Entry 3G7J (X-ray diffraction, 2.20 A resolution); this record covers chains A and B.

# Chain A (and B)
Name: Glutathione transferase GST1-4
Source organism: Anopheles dirus
Notes: EC 2.5.1.18; chain B of this document is another copy of the same molecule, construct and numbering; everything in this record applies to it too
UniProtKB: Q9GN60 (Q9GN60_9DIPT); residue numbers follow UniProt; this construct covers 1-219
Amino-acid sequence (219 residues; numbered 1 to 219; the number before each row is that of its first residue):
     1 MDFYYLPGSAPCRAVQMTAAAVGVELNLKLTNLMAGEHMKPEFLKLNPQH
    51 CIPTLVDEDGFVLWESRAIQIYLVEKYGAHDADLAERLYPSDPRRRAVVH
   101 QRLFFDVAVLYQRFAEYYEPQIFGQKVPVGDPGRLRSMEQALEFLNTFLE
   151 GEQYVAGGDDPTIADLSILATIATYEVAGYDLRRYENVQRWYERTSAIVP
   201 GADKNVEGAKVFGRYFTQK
Unresolved in the structure: 218-219 (chain B: 217-219)
Sequence notes: engineered mutation Glu119 (Tyr in Q9GN60)
Ligand contacts: S-hexylglutathione (GTX): Leu6, Gly8, Ser9, Pro11, Leu33, His38, Gln49, His50, Cys51, Ile52, Pro53, Glu65, Ser66, Arg67, Val107, Tyr111, Glu119, Ile122, Phe212, Tyr215

# How chain A and chain B interact
Pairs across the interface (61):
  Pro48(A) - Phe144(B)
  Gln49(A) - Phe105(B)
  Gln49(A) - Val109(B)
  Gln49(A) - Phe144(B)
  Gln49(A) - Phe148(B)
  His50(A) - Gln140(B)
  His50(A) - Phe144(B)
  Asp57(A) - Arg94(B)  salt bridge
  Glu58(A) - Arg94(B)  salt bridge
  Asp59(A) - Arg94(B)  salt bridge
  Phe61(A) - Arg94(B)
  Phe61(A) - Val98(B)  hydrophobic
  Leu63(A) - Ala97(B)
  Leu63(A) - Gln101(B)
  Trp64(A) - Gln101(B)
  Trp64(A) - Phe148(B)  hydrophobic
  Glu65(A) - Phe104(B)
  Arg67(A) - Phe104(B)
  Ala68(A) - Ala97(B)
  Ala68(A) - His100(B)
  Ala68(A) - Gln101(B)
  Ile71(A) - His100(B)
  Tyr72(A) - Pro93(B)
  Tyr72(A) - Arg94(B)
  Glu75(A) - Arg96(B)  salt bridge
  Lys76(A) - Pro93(B)
  Lys76(A) - Arg94(B)
  Pro93(A) - Tyr72(B)
  Pro93(A) - Glu75(B)
  Arg94(A) - Asp59(B)  salt bridge
  Arg94(A) - Phe61(B)
  Arg96(A) - Glu75(B)  salt bridge
  Ala97(A) - Phe61(B)  hydrophobic
  Ala97(A) - Leu63(B)
  Ala97(A) - Ala68(B)
  Ala97(A) - Tyr72(B)  hydrophobic
  Val98(A) - Phe61(B)  hydrophobic
  His100(A) - Ile71(B)
  Gln101(A) - Leu63(B)
  Gln101(A) - Trp64(B)
  Gln101(A) - Ala68(B)
  Arg102(A) - Trp64(B)
  Phe104(A) - Glu65(B)
  Phe104(A) - Arg67(B)
  Phe104(A) - Phe104(B)  hydrophobic
  Phe104(A) - Val107(B)  hydrophobic
  Phe105(A) - Gln49(B)
  Val107(A) - Phe104(B)  hydrophobic
  Val107(A) - Val107(B)  hydrophobic
  Val107(A) - Ala108(B)  hydrophobic
  Ala108(A) - Val107(B)  hydrophobic
  Val109(A) - Gln49(B)
  Gln112(A) - Gln112(B)
  Gln112(A) - Glu116(B)  hydrogen bond
  Glu116(A) - Glu116(B)
  Arg134(A) - Arg134(B)
  Phe144(A) - Pro48(B)
  Phe144(A) - Gln49(B)
  Phe144(A) - His50(B)
  Phe148(A) - Gln49(B)
  Phe148(A) - Trp64(B)  hydrophobic
Other interface residues (no listed pair), chain A (38 interface residues in all): Tyr89, Leu103, Gln140, Thr147
Other interface residues (no listed pair), chain B (36 interface residues in all): Lys76, Tyr89, Arg102, Leu103, Thr147

# Summary
Chain A and chain B form an interface of 38 and 36 residues respectively, with 1 hydrogen bond and 6 salt
bridges. Polar pairs include Asp57(A)-Arg94(B), Glu58(A)-Arg94(B) and Asp59(A)-Arg94(B). Ligands of chain A:
S-hexylglutathione.
Chain A and chain B are both Glutathione transferase GST1-4 (Anopheles dirus); the structure, Crystal
Structure of a Genetically Modified Delta Class GST (adGSTD4-4) from Anopheles dirus, Y119E, in Complex ...,
was determined by X-ray diffraction together with 3F63 and 3F6D from the same study.
